8VU4 - chains C and G of the 4 polymer chains in the assembly; structure by X-ray diffraction, 2.35 A resolution.

Chain C (and G):
Protein: S1CE4 VARIANT OF FAB-EPR-1 light chain
From: Homo sapiens
Notes: antibody fragment or engineered binder; chain G of this document is another copy of the same molecule, construct and numbering; everything in this record applies to it too
Sequence (212 residues; each row starts with the number of its first residue; note: 20 numbers in that range are skipped by the numbering (no residue carries them; nothing is unmodelled there)):
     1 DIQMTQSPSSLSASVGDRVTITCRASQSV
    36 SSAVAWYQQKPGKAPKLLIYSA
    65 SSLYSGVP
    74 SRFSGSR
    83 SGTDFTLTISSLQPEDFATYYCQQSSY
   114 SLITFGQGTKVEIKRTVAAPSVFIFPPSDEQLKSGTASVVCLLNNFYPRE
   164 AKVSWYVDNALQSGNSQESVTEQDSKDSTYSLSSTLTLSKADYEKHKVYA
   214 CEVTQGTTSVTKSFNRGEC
Unresolved in the structure: 28 (chain G: 1, 232)
Disulfide bonds: Cys23-Cys104, Cys154-Cys214
Metal / ion sites: Na+ site 1 near Met4 (its only coordinating residue here); Na+ site 2: Thr198, Thr200

Interface between chain C and chain G:
Pairs across the interface (5; chain C residue first):
  Met4(C) - Lys208(G)
  Thr5(C) - Lys208(G)  hydrogen bond
  Gln120(C) - Asp205(G)
  Lys208(C) - Met4(G)  hydrogen bond (side chain-backbone)
  Lys208(C) - Thr5(G)  hydrogen bond
Also at the interface, not in a pair above, chain C (8 interface residues in all): Gln3, Ser9, Leu174, Asp205
Also at the interface, not in a pair above, chain G (8 interface residues in all): Ser9, Gln120, Leu174, His209

Summary:
The chain C/chain G interface involves 8 residues from each chain, with 3 hydrogen bonds. Polar contacts
include Thr5(C)-Lys208(G) and Lys208(C)-Met4(G). Thr198(C) and Thr200(C) coordinate Na+ site 2.
Chain C and chain G are both S1CE4 VARIANT OF FAB-EPR-1 light chain (Homo sapiens); the structure, Structure
of FabS1CE4-EPR-1, an elbow-locked high affinity antibody for the erythropoeitin receptor, was determined by
X-ray diffraction, deposited together with 8VTP, 8VTR, 8VU1, 8VUA, 8VUC, 8VUI, 8VVM and 8VVO.
